9CU7 - chains C and B of the 12 polymer chains in the assembly; structure by electron microscopy, 2.82 A resolution.

[Chain C]
Name: Hemagglutinin HA1
Organism: Influenza A virus (A/Solomon Islands/3/2006(H1N1))
UniProt: A0A0G2RTI0 (A0A0G2RTI0_9INFA); the construct lacks a stretch of the UniProt sequence, so the offset changes along the chain: 11-54 = UniProt 18-61; 55-83 = UniProt 63-91; 84-95 = UniProt 93-104; 96-125 = UniProt 106-135; 2 more segments
Amino-acid sequence (321 residues; numbered 11 to 324 plus 7 insertion-coded residues; the number before each row is that of its first residue; a row labelled like 125A-125C holds insertion residues (125A, then the next letters in order)):
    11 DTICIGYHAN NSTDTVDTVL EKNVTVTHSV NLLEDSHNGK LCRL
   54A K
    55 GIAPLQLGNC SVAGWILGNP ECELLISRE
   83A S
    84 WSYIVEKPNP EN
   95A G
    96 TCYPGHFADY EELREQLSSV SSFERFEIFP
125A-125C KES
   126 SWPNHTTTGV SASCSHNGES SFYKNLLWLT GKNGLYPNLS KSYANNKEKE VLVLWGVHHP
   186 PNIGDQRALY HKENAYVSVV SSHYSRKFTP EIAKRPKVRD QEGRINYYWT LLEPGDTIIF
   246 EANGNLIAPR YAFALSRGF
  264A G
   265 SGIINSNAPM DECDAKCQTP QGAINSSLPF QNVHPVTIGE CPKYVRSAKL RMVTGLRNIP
Construct notes: conflict Arg53 (Leu60 in A0A0G2RTI0)
Cystine bridges: Cys52-Cys277, Cys64-Cys76, Cys97-Cys139, Cys281-Cys305

[Chain B]
Name: Hemagglutinin HA2
Organism: Influenza A virus (A/Solomon Islands/3/2006(H1N1))
UniProt: C8CQF2 (C8CQF2_9INFA); residues 2-170 here correspond to UniProt positions 345-513 (UniProt number = residue number + 343)
Amino-acid sequence (169 residues; numbered 2 to 170; the number before each row is that of its first residue):
     2 LFGAIAGFIE GGWTGMVDGW YGYHHQNEQG SGYAADQKST QNAINGITNK VNSVIEKMNT
    62 QFTAVGKEFN KLERRMENLN KKVDDGFIDI WTYNAELLVL LENERTLDFH DSNVKNLYEK
   122 VKSQLKNNAK EIGNGCFEFY HKCNDECMES VKNGTYDYPK YSEESKLNR
Cystine bridges: Cys144-Cys148

[How chain C and chain B interact]
Contacting residue pairs (9; chain C residue first):
  Thr28(C) - Asn50(B)
  Val29(C) - Asn50(B)  hydrogen bond (backbone-side chain)
  Val29(C) - Lys51(B)  hydrogen bond (backbone-backbone)
  Leu30(C) - Gly47(B)
  Leu30(C) - Asn50(B)
  Leu30(C) - Lys51(B)
  Leu30(C) - Phe110(B)  hydrophobic
  Glu31(C) - Asn50(B)
  Lys32(C) - Asn50(B)  hydrogen bond
Other interface residues (no listed pair), chain B (6 interface residues in all): Asn46, Ser54

[Summary]
5 residues of chain C face 6 of chain B across their interface, with 3 hydrogen bonds. Polar contacts include
Val29(C)-Asn50(B), Lys32(C)-Asn50(B) and Val29(C)-Lys51(B).
Chain C is Hemagglutinin HA1 and chain B is Hemagglutinin HA2, both from Influenza A virus (A/Solomon
Islands/3/2006(H1N1)); the structure, Structure of 16.ND.92 Fab in complex with A/Solomon Islands/3/2006(H1N1)
influenza virus Hemagglutinin, was determined by electron microscopy, deposited together with 9DBX.
